Entry 9F07 (X-ray diffraction, 2.21 A resolution); this record covers chains D and G of the 8 polymer chains in the assembly.

== Chain D ==
Molecule: D2-R3
Organism: synthetic construct
Amino-acid sequence (190 residues; numbered 135 to 324; the number before each row is that of its first residue):
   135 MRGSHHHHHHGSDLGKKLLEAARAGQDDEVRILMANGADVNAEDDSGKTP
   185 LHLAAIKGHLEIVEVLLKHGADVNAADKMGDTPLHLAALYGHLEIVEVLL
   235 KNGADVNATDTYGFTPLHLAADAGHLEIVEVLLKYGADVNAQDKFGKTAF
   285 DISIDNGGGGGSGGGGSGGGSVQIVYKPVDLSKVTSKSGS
Unresolved in the structure: 135-146, 293-304, 314-324

== Chain G ==
Molecule: Stathmin-4
Organism: Homo sapiens
Reference sequence: Q9H169 (STMN4_HUMAN); the construct lacks a stretch of the UniProt sequence, so the offset changes along the chain: 206-263 = UniProt 49-106; 264-291 = UniProt 158-185
Amino-acid sequence (121 residues; numbered 204 to 324; the number before each row is that of its first residue):
   204 MADMEVIELNKATSGQSWEVILKPPSFDGVPEFNASLPRRRDPSLEEIQK
   254 KLEAAEERRKAHFAAMLERLQEKDKHAEEVRKNKELKEGGGGSGGGGSGG
   304 GSVQIVYKPVDLSKVTSKSGS
Unresolved in the structure: 204-206, 230-244, 292-305, 317-324
Construct notes: initiating methionine (204); expression tag (205, 292-324); engineered mutation A215 (Cys58 in Q9H169), W221 (Phe64 in Q9H169), F266 (Leu160 in Q9H169)
UniProt features mapped onto this chain:
  - modified residue: S247 (Phosphoserine)

== Chain D / chain G interface ==
Pairs across the interface (19; chain D residue first):
  S305(D) - V306(G)  hydrogen bond (backbone-backbone)
  S305(D) - Q307(G)  hydrogen bond (backbone-backbone)
  V306(D) - Q307(G)
  V306(D) - V309(G)  hydrophobic
  Q307(D) - Q307(G)  hydrogen bond (backbone-backbone)
  Q307(D) - I308(G)
  Q307(D) - V309(G)  hydrogen bond (backbone-backbone)
  I308(D) - V309(G)
  I308(D) - K311(G)
  V309(D) - I308(G)  hydrophobic
  V309(D) - V309(G)  hydrogen bond (backbone-backbone)
  V309(D) - Y310(G)
  V309(D) - K311(G)  hydrogen bond (backbone-backbone)
  Y310(D) - K311(G)
  Y310(D) - P312(G)
  K311(D) - K311(G)  hydrogen bond (backbone-backbone)
  K311(D) - P312(G)
  K311(D) - V313(G)
  P312(D) - V313(G)  hydrophobic
Interface features reported in the paper:
  - interface residues, chain D: V306(D)

== Overview ==
Chain D and chain G each contribute 8 residues to their interface; the contacts include 7 hydrogen bonds. The
backbones hydrogen-bond at S305(D)-V306(G), S305(D)-Q307(G) and Q307(D)-Q307(G). The paper reports the
interface residue V306(D).
Chain D is D2-R3 (synthetic construct) and chain G is Stathmin-4 (Homo sapiens); the structure,
Tubulin:stathmin:darpin:tau MTBR3 complex, was determined by X-ray diffraction.
